Entry 7DRR (X-ray diffraction, 3.48 A resolution); this record covers chains B and C of the 4 polymer chains in the assembly.

[Chain B (and C)]
Name: SspE protein
Organism: Streptomyces yokosukanensis
Notes: fragment: DUF262 and DUF1524 domains; chain C of this document is another copy of the same molecule, construct and numbering; everything in this record applies to it too
UniProt: A0A6I8WFL9 (A0A6I8WFL9_9ACTN); numbering as in UniProt (aligned over 1-771)
Amino-acid sequence (771 residues; each row starts with the number of its first residue):
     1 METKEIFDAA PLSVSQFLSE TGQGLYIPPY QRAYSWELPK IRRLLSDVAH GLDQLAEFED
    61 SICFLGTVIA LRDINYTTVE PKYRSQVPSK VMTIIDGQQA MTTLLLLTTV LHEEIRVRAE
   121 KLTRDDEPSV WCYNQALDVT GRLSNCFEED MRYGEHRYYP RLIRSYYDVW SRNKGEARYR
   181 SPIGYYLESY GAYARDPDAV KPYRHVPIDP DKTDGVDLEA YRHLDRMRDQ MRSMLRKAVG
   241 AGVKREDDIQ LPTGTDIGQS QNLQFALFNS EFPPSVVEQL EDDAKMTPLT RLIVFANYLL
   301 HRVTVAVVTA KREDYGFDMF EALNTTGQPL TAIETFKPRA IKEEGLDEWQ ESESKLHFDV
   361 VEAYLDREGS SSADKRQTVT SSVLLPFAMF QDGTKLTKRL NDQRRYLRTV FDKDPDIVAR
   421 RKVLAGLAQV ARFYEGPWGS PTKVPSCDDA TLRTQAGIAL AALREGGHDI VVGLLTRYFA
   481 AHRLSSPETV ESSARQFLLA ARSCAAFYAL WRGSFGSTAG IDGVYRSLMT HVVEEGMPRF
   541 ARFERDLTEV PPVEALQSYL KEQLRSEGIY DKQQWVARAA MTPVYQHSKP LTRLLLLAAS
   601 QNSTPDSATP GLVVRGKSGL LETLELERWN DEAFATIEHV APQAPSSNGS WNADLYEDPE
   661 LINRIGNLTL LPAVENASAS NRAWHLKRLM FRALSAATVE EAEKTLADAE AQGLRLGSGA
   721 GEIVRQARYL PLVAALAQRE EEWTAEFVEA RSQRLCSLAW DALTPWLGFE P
Sequence notes: engineered mutation Ala-100 (Arg in A0A6I8WFL9)
From the paper describing this entry:
  - mutagenesis - G327DEL/Q328DEL/P329DEL, N676A: decreased catalytic activity
  - mutagenesis - Y30A, Q31A: abolished catalytic activity on 5'-CPSCA-3'-containing DNA fragment
  - mutagenesis - K40A: decreased growth
  - mutagenesis - K40A (Kd 22.2 uM): unchanged binding to DNA substrate
  - mutagenesis - Y30A, Q31A: decreased binding to PT-DNA
  - catalytic residues: Asn-676
  - mutagenesis - K40A: unchanged catalytic activity on PT-DNA
  - mutagenesis - K40A: increased catalytic activity on DNA
  - mutagenesis - R404S/R408S: abolished binding to DNA

[Chain B / chain C interface]
Pairs across the interface - 96 pairs, chain B then chain C:
  Met-1(B) with Asp-60(C); Arg-302(C)
  Glu-2(B) with Ser-13(C), hydrogen bond; Gln-16(C); His-301(C), salt bridge
  Thr-3(B) with Pro-11(C); Gln-16(C)
  Glu-5(B) with Pro-11(C)
  Ile-6(B) with Phe-64(C), hydrophobic; Thr-304(C)
  Phe-7(B) with Ala-9(C), hydrophobic; Ala-10(C), hydrophobic; Pro-11(C); Ala-306(C), hydrophobic
  Ala-9(B) with Phe-7(C), hydrophobic; Ala-9(C), hydrophobic
  Ala-10(B) with Phe-7(C)
  Pro-11(B) with Thr-3(C); Glu-5(C); Phe-7(C)
  Ser-13(B) with Glu-2(C)
  Gln-16(B) with Glu-2(C); Thr-3(C)
  Pro-29(B) with Pro-338(C)
  Tyr-30(B) with Leu-330(C); Glu-334(C); Thr-335(C); Pro-338(C); Arg-339(C)
  Gln-31(B) with Leu-330(C)
  Arg-32(B) with Leu-330(C); Glu-334(C), salt bridge; Arg-376(C)
  Asp-60(B) with Arg-312(C), salt bridge; Tyr-315(C), hydrogen bond (backbone-side chain)
  Ile-62(B) with Met-1(C), hydrophobic
  Phe-64(B) with Ile-6(C), hydrophobic; Met-319(C), hydrophobic; Ala-322(C), hydrophobic
  Gly-66(B) with Ala-322(C)
  Thr-67(B) with Ala-322(C), hydrogen bond (side chain-backbone); Leu-323(C)
  Glu-80(B) with Arg-339(C), salt bridge; Lys-342(C)
  Asp-96(B) with Thr-326(C); Gly-327(C)
  Tyr-166(B) with Pro-338(C), hydrogen bond (side chain-backbone); Ile-341(C), hydrophobic; Lys-342(C); Asp-347(C)
  His-301(B) with Glu-2(C), salt bridge
  Thr-304(B) with Glu-2(C)
  Arg-312(B) with Asp-60(C), salt bridge
  Glu-313(B) with Arg-339(C), salt bridge
  Tyr-315(B) with Asp-60(C), hydrogen bond (side chain-backbone); Ile-62(C), hydrophobic
  Phe-317(B) with Arg-404(C)
  Met-319(B) with Phe-64(C), hydrophobic
  Phe-320(B) with Thr-326(C); Gly-327(C); Gln-328(C); Pro-329(C)
  Glu-321(B) with Leu-400(C)
  Ala-322(B) with Gly-66(C); Thr-67(C)
  Leu-323(B) with Thr-67(C); Leu-323(C); Thr-326(C)
  Asn-324(B) with Thr-326(C); Gly-327(C)
  Thr-326(B) with Asp-96(C); Phe-320(C); Leu-323(C); Asn-324(C)
  Gly-327(B) with Asp-96(C); Phe-320(C); Asn-324(C)
  Gln-328(B) with Phe-320(C)
  Pro-329(B) with Phe-320(C)
  Leu-330(B) with Tyr-30(C); Arg-32(C)
  Glu-334(B) with Tyr-30(C); Arg-32(C), salt bridge
  Thr-335(B) with Tyr-30(C); Phe-317(C)
  Pro-338(B) with Pro-29(C), hydrophobic; Tyr-166(C)
  Arg-339(B) with Glu-313(C), salt bridge
  Ile-341(B) with Tyr-166(C), hydrophobic
  Lys-342(B) with Glu-80(C)
  Asp-347(B) with Tyr-166(C)
  Arg-376(B) with Arg-32(C)
  Leu-400(B) with Glu-321(C)
  Asn-401(B) with Asp-318(C); Glu-321(C)
  Arg-404(B) with Phe-317(C)
Also at the interface, not in a pair above, chain B (53 interface residues in all): Ala-306, Asp-318
Also at the interface, not in a pair above, chain C (57 interface residues in all): Gln-31, Ile-69, Thr-325, Asp-366, Asn-401

[Summary]
Chain B and chain C form an interface of 53 and 57 residues respectively; the contacts include 5 hydrogen
bonds and 9 salt bridges. Polar contacts include Glu-2(B)/His-301(C), Arg-32(B)/Glu-334(C) and
Asp-60(B)/Arg-312(C). From the paper: the catalytic residue Asn-676(B); G327DEL/Q328DEL/P329DEL and N676A of
chain B reduce catalytic activity; 6 substitutions were tested in all.
Chain B and chain C are both SspE protein (Streptomyces yokosukanensis); the structure, Structure of
SspE-R100A protein, was determined by X-ray diffraction together with 7DRI and 7DRS from the same study.
